PDB entry 9MOJ | X-ray diffraction, 2.30 A resolution | chains C and D of the 4 polymer chains in the assembly

[Chain C (and D)]
Name: GINS subunit domain-containing protein
Source organism: Saccharolobus solfataricus P2
Notes: chain D of this document is another copy of the same molecule, construct and numbering; everything in this record applies to it too
Reference sequence: D0KTH8 (D0KTH8_SACS9); residue numbers follow UniProt; this construct covers 1-179
Chain sequence (179 residues; numbered 1 to 179; the number before each row is that of its first residue):
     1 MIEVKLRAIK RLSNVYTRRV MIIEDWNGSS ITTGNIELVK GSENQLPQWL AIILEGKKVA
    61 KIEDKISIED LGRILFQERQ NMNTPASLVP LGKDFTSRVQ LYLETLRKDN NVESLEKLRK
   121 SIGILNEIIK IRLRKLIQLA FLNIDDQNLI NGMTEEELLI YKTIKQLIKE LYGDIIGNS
Unresolved in the structure: 177-179 (chain D: 175-179)

[How chain C and chain D interact]
Residue-residue contacts - 46 pairs, chain C then chain D:
  Met1(C) - Met1(D)
  Ile2(C) - Met1(D)  hydrophobic
  Lys5(C) - Met1(D)
  Leu6(C) - Glu170(D)
  Leu6(C) - Leu171(D)  hydrophobic
  Gln100(C) - Asp174(D)
  Ile129(C) - Tyr172(D)  hydrophobic
  Lys130(C) - Phe141(D)
  Leu133(C) - Phe141(D)  hydrophobic
  Leu133(C) - Tyr172(D)  hydrophobic
  Ile137(C) - Ile137(D)  hydrophobic
  Ile137(C) - Phe141(D)  hydrophobic
  Gln138(C) - Gln138(D)
  Phe141(C) - Leu133(D)
  Phe141(C) - Arg134(D)
  Phe141(C) - Ile137(D)  hydrophobic
  Glu156(C) - Leu171(D)
  Glu157(C) - Tyr172(D)
  Leu159(C) - Leu167(D)  hydrophobic
  Ile160(C) - Leu167(D)  hydrophobic
  Ile160(C) - Leu171(D)  hydrophobic
  Ile160(C) - Tyr172(D)  hydrophobic
  Thr163(C) - Met1(D)
  Ile164(C) - Ile164(D)  hydrophobic
  Leu167(C) - Met1(D)  hydrophobic
  Leu167(C) - Ile160(D)  hydrophobic
  Leu167(C) - Ile164(D)  hydrophobic
  Ile168(C) - Leu133(D)  hydrophobic
  Glu170(C) - Met1(D)  hydrogen bond (side chain-backbone)
  Glu170(C) - Ile2(D)  hydrogen bond (side chain-backbone)
  Glu170(C) - Glu3(D)
  Glu170(C) - Leu6(D)
  Leu171(C) - Leu133(D)  hydrophobic
  Leu171(C) - Glu156(D)
  Leu171(C) - Ile160(D)  hydrophobic
  Tyr172(C) - Asn126(D)  hydrogen bond (side chain-backbone)
  Tyr172(C) - Ile129(D)  hydrophobic
  Tyr172(C) - Lys130(D)
  Asp174(C) - Gln100(D)  hydrogen bond (backbone-side chain)
  Asp174(C) - Glu156(D)
  Ile175(C) - Leu103(D)
  Ile175(C) - Ile129(D)  hydrophobic
  Ile176(C) - Arg107(D)  hydrogen bond (backbone-side chain)
  Ile176(C) - Ile122(D)  hydrophobic
  Ile176(C) - Leu125(D)  hydrophobic
  Ile176(C) - Asn126(D)
Also at the interface, not in a pair above, chain C (26 interface residues in all): Arg134
Also at the interface, not in a pair above, chain D (31 interface residues in all): Lys10, Thr96, Val99, Glu157, Thr163, Ile168

[Summary]
Chain C and chain D form an interface of 26 and 31 residues respectively, with 5 hydrogen bonds. Polar pairs
include Glu170(C)-Met1(D), Glu170(C)-Ile2(D) and Tyr172(C)-Asn126(D).
Chain C and chain D are both GINS subunit domain-containing protein (Saccharolobus solfataricus P2); the
structure, Saccharolobus solfataricus GINS tetramer, was determined by X-ray diffraction.
